6DY2 - chains A and B; structure by X-ray diffraction, 2.71 A resolution.

Chain A:
Protein: N-acylethanolamine acid amidase alpha-subunit
From: Cavia porcellus
Notes: EC 3.5.1.60
UniProt: H0VCJ6 (H0VCJ6_CAVPO); the construct has insertions or renumbered stretches relative to UniProt, so the offset changes along the chain: 28-73 = UniProt 21-66; 75-123 = UniProt 67-115
Sequence (105 residues; each row starts with the number of its first residue):
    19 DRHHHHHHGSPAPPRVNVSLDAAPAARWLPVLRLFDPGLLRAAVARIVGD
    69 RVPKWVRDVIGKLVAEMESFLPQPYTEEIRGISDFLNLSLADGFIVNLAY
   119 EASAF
Disordered / not traced: 19-27, 122-123
Sequence notes: expression tag (19-27); conflict Ser28 (Cys21 in H0VCJ6), Glu95 (Lys87 in H0VCJ6); insertion (74)
Covalently attached groups: N-acetylglucosamine (NAG) linked to Asn35, Asn105
Small-molecule neighbours: HJA ((2S)-3-amino-2-{[(4-cyclohexylbutoxy)carbonyl]amino}propanethioic S-acid): Val114, Ala117, Tyr118

Chain B:
Protein: N-acylethanolamine acid amidase beta-subunit
From: Cavia porcellus
UniProt: H0VCJ6 (H0VCJ6_CAVPO); the construct has insertions or renumbered stretches relative to UniProt, so the offset changes along the chain: 124-194 = UniProt 116-186; 196-356 = UniProt 187-347
Sequence (233 residues; row label = number of the first residue in the row):
   124 CTSVVAQDSRGHIYHGRNLDYPFGDLLRKMTVDVQFLKNGQIAFTGTTFI
   174 GYVGLWTGQSPYKFTVSGDERADKGWWWENMIAALFQGHSPVSWLIRTTL
   224 SESEDFEASVYKLAKTPLIADVYYIVGGTAPGEGVVVTRNRGGPADIWPL
   274 DPLNGAWFRVETNYDHWKPVPKSDDRRTPAIKALNATGQANLSLEALFQV
   324 LSVVPVCNKITVYTTVMSAATPDKYMTRIRNLS
Disordered / not traced: 356
Sequence notes: insertion (195)
Covalently attached groups: compound HJA linked to Cys124; N-acetylglucosamine (NAG) linked to Asn308
Small-molecule neighbours: HJA ((2S)-3-amino-2-{[(4-cyclohexylbutoxy)carbonyl]amino}propanethioic S-acid): Leu142, Asp143, Tyr144, Phe172, Tyr175, Trp179, Gly191, Asp192, Glu193, Asn286, Ile333

How chain A and chain B interact:
Contacting residue pairs - 73 pairs, chain A then chain B:
  Ser28(A) - Arg351(B)
  Ser28(A) - Ile352(B)  hydrogen bond (side chain-backbone)
  Ser28(A) - Arg353(B)  hydrogen bond
  Pro29(A) - Arg351(B)
  Pro29(A) - Ile352(B)  hydrogen bond (backbone-backbone)
  Pro29(A) - Leu355(B)  hydrophobic
  Ala30(A) - Thr350(B)
  Ala30(A) - Arg351(B)
  Pro31(A) - Thr154(B)
  Pro31(A) - Val155(B)  hydrophobic
  Pro31(A) - Asp156(B)
  Pro31(A) - Thr350(B)
  Pro31(A) - Ile352(B)  hydrophobic
  Pro32(A) - Thr154(B)
  Pro32(A) - Val155(B)
  Pro32(A) - Asp156(B)  hydrogen bond (backbone-backbone)
  Arg33(A) - Asp156(B)  salt bridge
  Arg33(A) - Gln158(B)
  Arg33(A) - Tyr348(B)  hydrogen bond (side chain-backbone)
  Val34(A) - Asp156(B)  hydrogen bond (backbone-backbone)
  Val34(A) - Val157(B)
  Val34(A) - Gln158(B)  hydrogen bond (backbone-backbone)
  Asn35(A) - Gln158(B)
  Asn35(A) - Leu160(B)
  Val36(A) - Val157(B)  hydrophobic
  Val36(A) - Gln158(B)  hydrogen bond (backbone-backbone)
  Val36(A) - Phe159(B)
  Val36(A) - Leu160(B)  hydrogen bond (backbone-backbone)
  Ser37(A) - Leu160(B)
  Leu38(A) - Leu160(B)  hydrogen bond (backbone-backbone)
  Leu38(A) - Lys161(B)
  Leu38(A) - Arg220(B)
  Asp39(A) - Asn162(B)  hydrogen bond (side chain-backbone)
  Trp46(A) - Phe159(B)  hydrophobic
  Trp46(A) - Val176(B)
  Val49(A) - Ile173(B)
  Leu50(A) - Ile173(B)  hydrophobic
  Phe53(A) - Lys152(B)
  Phe53(A) - Ile173(B)  hydrophobic
  Leu58(A) - Met153(B)  hydrophobic
  Leu58(A) - Ile173(B)  hydrophobic
  Ala61(A) - Leu149(B)  hydrophobic
  Arg69(A) - Phe146(B)
  Ile78(A) - Trp201(B)  hydrophobic
  Met85(A) - Phe209(B)  hydrophobic
  Leu89(A) - Leu208(B)  hydrophobic
  Leu89(A) - Phe209(B)  hydrophobic
  Pro90(A) - Trp217(B)  hydrophobic
  Tyr93(A) - Val176(B)  hydrophobic
  Tyr93(A) - Trp217(B)  hydrogen bond (side chain-backbone)
  Tyr93(A) - Arg220(B)
  Tyr93(A) - Thr221(B)  hydrogen bond
  Glu96(A) - Val176(B)
  Glu96(A) - Arg220(B)  salt bridge
  Ile97(A) - Trp217(B)  hydrophobic
  Ile100(A) - Gly174(B)
  Ile100(A) - Val176(B)  hydrophobic
  Val114(A) - Tyr175(B)
  Asn115(A) - Gly174(B)  hydrogen bond (side chain-backbone)
  Asn115(A) - Tyr175(B)
  Asn115(A) - Val176(B)  hydrogen bond (side chain-backbone)
  Leu116(A) - Pro214(B)  hydrophobic
  Tyr118(A) - Trp179(B)  hydrophobic
  Tyr118(A) - Glu193(B)
  Tyr118(A) - Arg194(B)  hydrogen bond (side chain-backbone)
  Tyr118(A) - Val215(B)  hydrophobic
  Tyr118(A) - Ala243(B)  hydrophobic
  Tyr118(A) - Asp244(B)  hydrogen bond (side chain-backbone)
  Glu119(A) - Met204(B)
  Glu119(A) - Pro214(B)
  Glu119(A) - Val215(B)  hydrogen bond (side chain-backbone)
  Glu119(A) - Ile242(B)
  Ala120(A) - Met204(B)
Other interface residues (no listed pair), chain A (44 interface residues in all): Arg45, Leu52, Ile65, Val74, Val77, Leu81, Phe88, Pro92, Phe112, Ala117, Ser121
Other interface residues (no listed pair), chain B (46 interface residues in all): Tyr144, Gly163, Phe167, Thr168, Thr171, Asp192, Ile205, Val245

Summary:
Chain A and chain B form an interface of 44 and 46 residues respectively; the contacts include 18 hydrogen
bonds and 2 salt bridges. Polar pairs include Arg33(A)-Asp156(B), Glu96(A)-Arg220(B) and Ser28(A)-Ile352(B).
Ligands of chain A: compound HJA. Covalently linked N-acetylglucosamine: at Asn35(A) and Asn105(A).
Chain A is N-acylethanolamine acid amidase alpha-subunit and chain B is N-acylethanolamine acid amidase
beta-subunit, both from Cavia porcellus; the structure, Guinea pig N-acylethanolamine-hydrolyzing acid amidase
(NAAA) covalently bound to beta-lactam inhibitor ARN726, was determined by X-ray diffraction together with
6DXX, 6DXY, 6DXZ, 6DY1 and 6DY3 from the same study.
